PDB entry 1UV6 | X-ray diffraction, 2.50 A resolution | chains D and E of the 5 polymer chains in the assembly

== Chain D (and E) ==
Protein: Acetylcholine-binding protein
From: Lymnaea stagnalis
Notes: chain E of this document is another copy of the same molecule, construct and numbering; everything in this record applies to it too
UniProtKB: P58154 (ACHP_LYMST); residues 1-210 here correspond to UniProt positions 20-229 (UniProt number = residue number + 19)
Sequence (210 residues; each row starts with the number of its first residue):
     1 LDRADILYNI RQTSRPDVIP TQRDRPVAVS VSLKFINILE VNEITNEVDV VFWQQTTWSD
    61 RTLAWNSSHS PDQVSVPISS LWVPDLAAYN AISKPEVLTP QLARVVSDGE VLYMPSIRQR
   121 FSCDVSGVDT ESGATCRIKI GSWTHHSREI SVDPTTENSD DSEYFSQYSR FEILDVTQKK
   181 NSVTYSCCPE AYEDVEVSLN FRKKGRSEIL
Not modelled in the structure: 206-210
UniProt features mapped onto this chain:
  - glycosylation: Asn66 (N-linked (GlcNAc...) asparagine)
Cystine bridges: Cys123-Cys136, Cys187-Cys188
Residues lining bound ligands:
  - carbamyl-choline (CCE; 2-[(aminocarbonyl)oxy]-N,N,N-trimethylethanaminium), molecule 1: Trp53, Arg104, Leu112, Met114
  - carbamyl-choline (CCE), molecule 2: Tyr89, Ser142, Trp143, Thr144, Tyr185, Cys187, Cys188, Tyr192
Reported in the primary citation:
  - binding site for carbamyl-choline: Tyr89, Arg104, Leu112, Met114, Trp143, Tyr185, Cys187, Tyr192

== Interface between chain D and chain E ==
Residue-residue contacts - 46 pairs, chain D then chain E:
  Arg15(D) with Ala4(E), hydrogen bond (side chain-backbone); Tyr8(E)
  Asp17(D) with Leu7(E)
  Val18(D) with Ala4(E), hydrophobic; Leu7(E), hydrophobic
  Ile19(D) with Arg3(E)
  Thr21(D) with Arg3(E)
  Ile44(D) with Arg170(E)
  Thr45(D) with Arg170(E)
  Asn46(D) with Tyr168(E), hydrogen bond (side chain-backbone)
  Glu47(D) with Leu39(E)
  Asp85(D) with Pro100(E); Leu102(E)
  Leu86(D) with Pro100(E)
  Ala87(D) with Pro100(E)
  Ala91(D) with Leu98(E)
  Ile92(D) with Leu39(E), hydrophobic; Arg118(E), hydrogen bond (backbone-side chain)
  Ser93(D) with Glu96(E); Leu98(E)
  Lys94(D) with Glu96(E), hydrogen bond (backbone-side chain); Val97(E); Leu98(E)
  Ser122(D) with Asn37(E), hydrogen bond; Ser166(E), hydrogen bond
  Cys123(D) with Tyr168(E), hydrophobic
  Asp124(D) with Tyr168(E)
  Arg137(D) with Gln167(E); Tyr168(E), hydrogen bond
  Trp143(D) with Trp53(E); Thr99(E); Met114(E), hydrogen bond (side chain-backbone)
  Thr144(D) with Ser75(E), hydrogen bond; Leu102(E); Arg104(E), hydrogen bond (backbone-side chain)
  His145(D) with Ser75(E), hydrogen bond; Arg104(E)
  His146(D) with Arg104(E), hydrogen bond
  Glu149(D) with Arg3(E), salt bridge; Arg104(E), salt bridge
  Tyr185(D) with Tyr164(E), hydrophobic
  Ser186(D) with Glu163(E), hydrogen bond; Tyr164(E), hydrogen bond (backbone-side chain)
  Cys187(D) with Gln55(E); Tyr164(E)
  Cys188(D) with Leu112(E), hydrophobic
Interface residues without a listed pair, chain D (31 interface residues in all): Tyr89, Pro95
Interface residues without a listed pair, chain E (32 interface residues in all): Arg11, Ile36, Gln73, Pro77, Pro115, Ser116, Ser159

== In short ==
The interface between chain D and chain E involves 31 residues on one side and 32 on the other; the contacts
include 14 hydrogen bonds and 2 salt bridges. Polar contacts include Glu149(D)-Arg3(E), Glu149(D)-Arg104(E)
and Arg15(D)-Ala4(E). Ligands of chain D: carbamyl-choline. The paper reports a binding site for
carbamyl-choline at Tyr89(D), Arg104(D) and Leu112(D) among others.
Both chains are Acetylcholine-binding protein (Lymnaea stagnalis). Entry 1UV6 (X-ray structure of
acetylcholine binding protein (AChBP) in complex with carbamylcholine) was determined by X-ray diffraction,
deposited together with 1UW6 and 1UX2.
